6RDD - chains 4 and T of the 13 polymer chains in the assembly; structure by electron microscopy, 3.20 A resolution.

== Chain 4 ==
Molecule: Mitochondrial ATP synthase associated protein ASA4
From: Polytomella sp. Pringsheim 198.80
UniProt: D7NIZ2 (D7NIZ2_9CHLO); residue numbers follow UniProt; this construct covers 1-294
Chain sequence (294 residues; numbered 1 to 294; the number before each row is that of its first residue):
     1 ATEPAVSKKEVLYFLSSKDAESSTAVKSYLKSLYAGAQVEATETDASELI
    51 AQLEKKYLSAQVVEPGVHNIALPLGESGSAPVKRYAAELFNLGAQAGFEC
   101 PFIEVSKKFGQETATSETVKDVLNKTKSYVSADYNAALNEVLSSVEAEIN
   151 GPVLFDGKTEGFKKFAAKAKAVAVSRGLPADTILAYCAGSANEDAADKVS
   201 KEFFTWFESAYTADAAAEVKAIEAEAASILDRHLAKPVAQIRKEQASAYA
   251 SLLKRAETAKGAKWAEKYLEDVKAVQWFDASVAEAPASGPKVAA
Not modelled in the structure: 1-4

== Chain T ==
Molecule: ATP synthase subunit alpha
From: Polytomella sp. Pringsheim 198.80
UniProt: A0ZW40 (A0ZW40_9CHLO); residues 1-562 here = UniProt positions 1-562
Chain sequence (562 residues; numbered 1 to 562; the number before each row is that of its first residue):
     1 MRSPAAFVARSGLFKASLGQSNWAQKAEQMMASVTRTFAADAKALDELRK
    51 PKFSSKYLIQHVSQKLIPAVKEWEKSYQPPVIHLGRVLSVGDGIARVYGL
   101 KSVQAGELVCFDSGVKGMALNLQADHVGVVVFGNDSVIHQGDLVYRTGQI
   151 VNVPIGPGTLGRVTDGLGQPIDGKGPLTNVRSSLVEVKAPGIIARQSVRE
   201 PLFTGVKAVDALVPIGRGQRELIIGDRQTGKTAVAIDAIIHQKNCNEQVP
   251 KAQRVYCVYVAVGQKRSTVAQLVKLFTQTGAMRYTIMVSATASDAAPLQF
   301 LAPYSGCAMAEYFRDTGKHGLIIYDDLSKQSVAYRQMSLLLRRPPGREAF
   351 PGDVFYLHSRLLERAAKLSKELGGGSLTAFPVIETQAGDVSAYIATNVIS
   401 ITDGQIFLETELFYKGIRPALNVGLSVSRVGSAAQFPGMKQVAGTLKLEL
   451 AQYREVAAFAQFGSDLDAATQYVLERGARLTEMLKQKQFAPIPIERQTVA
   501 VYAATKGFLDKVRVQDIVAAEEAVISQVNPAVFKILKANGKITPALDAHL
   551 KAELRKVKLPGA
Not modelled in the structure: 1-39, 80-562
Sequence notes: conflict Arg-266 (Lys in A0ZW40)

== Interface between chain 4 and chain T ==
Residue-residue contacts (61; chain 4 residue first):
  Glu-10(4) with Gln-60(T), hydrogen bond
  Lys-18(4) with Arg-49(T), hydrogen bond (backbone-side chain)
  Asp-19(4) with Arg-49(T)
  Ala-20(4) with Asp-46(T); Arg-49(T); Lys-50(T)
  Glu-21(4) with Lys-50(T); Pro-51(T); Tyr-57(T)
  Glu-43(4) with Lys-71(T), salt bridge
  Ala-46(4) with Lys-71(T)
  Ser-47(4) with Glu-74(T), hydrogen bond
  Ile-50(4) with Val-70(T); Lys-71(T); Glu-74(T)
  Leu-53(4) with Leu-66(T), hydrophobic; Ile-67(T), hydrophobic
  Glu-54(4) with Ile-67(T)
  Tyr-57(4) with Ile-59(T); Val-62(T), hydrophobic; Ser-63(T); Leu-66(T), hydrophobic
  Ala-60(4) with Ile-59(T), hydrophobic
  Gln-61(4) with Lys-56(T); Ile-59(T); Gln-60(T)
  Glu-64(4) with Ser-54(T); Ser-55(T); Lys-56(T)
  Pro-65(4) with Pro-51(T); Lys-56(T)
  His-68(4) with Pro-51(T); Ser-54(T)
  Asn-69(4) with Arg-49(T); Pro-51(T)
  Lys-263(4) with Tyr-57(T); Gln-60(T)
  Trp-264(4) with Tyr-57(T); Leu-58(T)
  Tyr-268(4) with Phe-53(T), hydrophobic
  Asp-271(4) with Lys-50(T), salt bridge; Lys-52(T); Phe-53(T)
  Val-272(4) with Phe-53(T), hydrophobic
  Ala-274(4) with Lys-43(T); Lys-52(T)
  Val-275(4) with Lys-52(T); Phe-53(T), hydrophobic
  Trp-277(4) with Ala-40(T); Asp-41(T); Ala-42(T); Lys-43(T); Leu-48(T), hydrophobic
  Glu-284(4) with Asp-41(T)
  Lys-291(4) with Ala-42(T); Lys-43(T)
  Val-292(4) with Ala-44(T); Leu-48(T), hydrophobic
  Ala-293(4) with Ala-42(T); Lys-43(T); Ala-44(T)
Also at the interface, not in a pair above, chain 4 (34 interface residues in all): Phe-14, Ser-23, Thr-24, Lys-267
Also at the interface, not in a pair above, chain T (27 interface residues in all): His-61

== Overview ==
34 residues of chain 4 and 27 residues of chain T are in contact; the contacts include 3 hydrogen bonds and 2
salt bridges. Polar contacts include Glu-43(4)/Lys-71(T), Asp-271(4)/Lys-50(T) and Glu-10(4)/Gln-60(T).
Chain 4 is Mitochondrial ATP synthase associated protein ASA4 and chain T is ATP synthase subunit alpha, both
from Polytomella sp. Pringsheim 198.80; the structure, Cryo-EM structure of Polytomella F-ATP synthase,
Primary rotary state 2, monomer-masked refinement, was determined by electron microscopy, deposited together
with 6RD4, 6RD5, 6RD6, 6RD7, 6RD8, 6RD9 and 46 further entries.
